Entry 8U4S (electron microscopy, 3.35 A resolution); this record covers chains L and H of the 9 polymer chains in the assembly.

# Chain L
Molecule: REGN7663 Fab light chain
Organism: Homo sapiens
Notes: antibody fragment or engineered binder
Sequence (219 residues; numbered 1 to 219; the number before each row is that of its first residue):
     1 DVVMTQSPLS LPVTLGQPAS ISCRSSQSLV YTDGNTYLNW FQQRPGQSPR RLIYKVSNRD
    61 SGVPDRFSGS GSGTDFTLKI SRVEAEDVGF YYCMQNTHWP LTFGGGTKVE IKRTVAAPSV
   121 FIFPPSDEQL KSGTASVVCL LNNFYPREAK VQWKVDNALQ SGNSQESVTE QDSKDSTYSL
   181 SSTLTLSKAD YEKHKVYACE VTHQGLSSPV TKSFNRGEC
Not modelled in the structure: 111-219
Disulfides: C23-C93

# Chain H
Molecule: REGN7663 Fab heavy chain
Organism: Homo sapiens
Notes: antibody fragment or engineered binder
Sequence (240 residues; numbered 1 to 240; the number before each row is that of its first residue):
     1 QVQLVQSGAE VKKPGASVKV SCKASGYTFT SYGISWVRQA PGQGIEWMGW ISTYNGNRNY
    61 AQKVQGRVTM TTDRSTSTAY MDLRSLRSDD TAVYYCARHG ITGARNYYYH YGMDVWGQGT
   121 TVTVSSASTK GPSVFPLAPC SRSTSESTAA LGCLVKDYFP EPVTVSWNSG ALTSGVHTFP
   181 AVLQSSGLYS LSSVVTVPSS SLGTKTYTCN VDHKPSNTKV DKRVESKYGP PCPPCPAPPV
Not modelled in the structure: 126-240
Disulfides: C22-C96

# Chain L / chain H interface
Pairs across the interface (28):
  Y31(L) with Y109(H); H110(H)
  Y37(L) with H110(H); Y111(H)
  F41(L) with M113(H)
  Q43(L) with Q39(H), hydrogen bond; Y95(H)
  S48(L) with G117(H)
  P49(L) with W116(H), hydrophobic
  R51(L) with G112(H), hydrogen bond (side chain-backbone); M113(H); D114(H), salt bridge
  Y92(L) with I45(H)
  M94(L) with M113(H), hydrophobic
  N96(L) with H99(H), hydrogen bond; Y109(H), hydrogen bond (side chain-backbone); H110(H)
  T97(L) with Y109(H), hydrogen bond (backbone-side chain)
  H98(L) with Y109(H)
  W99(L) with W47(H), hydrophobic; N59(H); H99(H); Y109(H), hydrophobic
  P100(L) with W47(H), hydrophobic
  L101(L) with W47(H), hydrophobic; H99(H)
  F103(L) with I45(H); W116(H), hydrophobic
Other interface residues (no listed pair), chain L (19 interface residues in all): N39, Q47, G105
Other interface residues (no listed pair), chain H (17 interface residues in all): V37, G44, W50

# In short
The interface between chain L and chain H involves 19 residues on one side and 17 on the other; the contacts
include 5 hydrogen bonds and 1 salt bridge. Polar pairs include R51(L)-D114(H), Q43(L)-Q39(H) and
R51(L)-G112(H).
Here chain L is REGN7663 Fab light chain and chain H is REGN7663 Fab heavy chain, both from Homo sapiens.
Entry 8U4S (Structure of trimeric CXCR4 in complex with REGN7663 Fab) was determined by electron microscopy,
deposited together with 8U4N, 8U4O, 8U4P, 8U4Q, 8U4R and 8U4T.
